PDB entry 8ZHF | electron microscopy, 5.26 A resolution (low resolution: residue-level contacts below are approximate; hydrogen-bond / salt-bridge calls are withheld) | chains B and U of the 18 polymer chains in the assembly

[Chain B]
Name: Spike glycoprotein, Fibritin, Expression Tag
Source organism: Severe acute respiratory syndrome coronavirus 2
UniProtKB: chimeric construct of P0DTC2, A0A346FJN8: residues 11-1208 from P0DTC2 (SPIKE_SARS2) positions 11-1208 (same numbers); residues 1211-1237 from A0A346FJN8 positions 458-484 (UniProt number = residue number - 753)
Amino-acid sequence (1278 residues; each row starts with the number of its first residue):
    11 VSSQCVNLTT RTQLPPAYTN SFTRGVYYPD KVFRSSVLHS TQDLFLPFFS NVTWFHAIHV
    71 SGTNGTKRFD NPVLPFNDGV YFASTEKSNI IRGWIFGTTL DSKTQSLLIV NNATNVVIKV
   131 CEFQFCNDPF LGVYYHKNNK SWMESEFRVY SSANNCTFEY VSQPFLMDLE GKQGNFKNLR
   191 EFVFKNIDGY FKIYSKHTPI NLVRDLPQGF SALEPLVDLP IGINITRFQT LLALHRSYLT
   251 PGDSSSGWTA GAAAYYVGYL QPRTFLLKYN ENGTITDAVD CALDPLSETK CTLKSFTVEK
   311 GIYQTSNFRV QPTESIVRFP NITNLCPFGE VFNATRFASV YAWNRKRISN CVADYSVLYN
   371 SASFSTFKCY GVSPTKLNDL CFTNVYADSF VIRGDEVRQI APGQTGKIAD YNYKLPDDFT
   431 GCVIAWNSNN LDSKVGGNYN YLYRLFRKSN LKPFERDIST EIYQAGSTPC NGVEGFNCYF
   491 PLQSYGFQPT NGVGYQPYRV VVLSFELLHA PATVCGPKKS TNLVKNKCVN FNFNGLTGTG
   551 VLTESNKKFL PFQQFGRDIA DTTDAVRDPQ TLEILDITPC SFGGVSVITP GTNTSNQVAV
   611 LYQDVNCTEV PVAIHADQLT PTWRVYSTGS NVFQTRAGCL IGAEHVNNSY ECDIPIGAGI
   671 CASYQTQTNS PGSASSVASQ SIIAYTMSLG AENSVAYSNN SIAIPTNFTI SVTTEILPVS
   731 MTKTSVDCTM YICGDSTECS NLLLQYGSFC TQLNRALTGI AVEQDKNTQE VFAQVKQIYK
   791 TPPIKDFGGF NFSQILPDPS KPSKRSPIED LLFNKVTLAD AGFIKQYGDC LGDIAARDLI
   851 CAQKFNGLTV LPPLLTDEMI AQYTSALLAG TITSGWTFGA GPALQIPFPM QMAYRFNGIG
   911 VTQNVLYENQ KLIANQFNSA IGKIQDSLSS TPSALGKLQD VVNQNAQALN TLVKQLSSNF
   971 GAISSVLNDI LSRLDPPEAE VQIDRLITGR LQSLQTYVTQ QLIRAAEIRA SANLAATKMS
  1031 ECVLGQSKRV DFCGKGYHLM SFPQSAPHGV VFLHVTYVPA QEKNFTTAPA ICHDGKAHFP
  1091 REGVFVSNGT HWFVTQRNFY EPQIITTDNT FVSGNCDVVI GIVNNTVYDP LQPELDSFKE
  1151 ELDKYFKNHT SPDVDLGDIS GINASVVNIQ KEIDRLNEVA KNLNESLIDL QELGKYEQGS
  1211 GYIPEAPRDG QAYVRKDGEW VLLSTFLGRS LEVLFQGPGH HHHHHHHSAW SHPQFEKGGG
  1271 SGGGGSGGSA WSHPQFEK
Disordered / not traced: 11-13, 71-75, 471-491, 618-640, 677-688, 828-851, 941-943, 1147-1288
Construct notes: conflict Gly682 (Arg in P0DTC2), Ser683 (Arg in P0DTC2), Ser685 (Arg in P0DTC2), Pro817 (Phe in P0DTC2), Pro892 (Ala in P0DTC2), Pro899 (Ala in P0DTC2), Pro942 (Ala in P0DTC2); variant Pro986 (Lys in P0DTC2), Pro987 (Val in P0DTC2); linker (1209-1210)
Cystine bridges: Cys15-Cys136, Cys131-Cys166, Cys291-Cys301, Cys336-Cys361, Cys379-Cys432, Cys391-Cys525, Cys538-Cys590, Cys617-Cys649, Cys662-Cys671, Cys738-Cys760, Cys743-Cys749, Cys1032-Cys1043, Cys1082-Cys1126
Glycans and other covalent adducts: N-acetylglucosamine (NAG) linked to Asn61, Asn122, Asn165, Asn234, Asn282, Asn331, Asn343, Asn616, Asn657, Asn709, Asn717, Asn801, Asn1074, Asn1098, Asn1134
Swiss-Prot annotation at these positions:
  - region: Asn280 to Cys301 (Putative superantigen), Arg403 to Asp405 (Integrin-binding motif), Asn448 to Phe456 (Immunodominant HLA epitope recognized by the CD8+), Pro681, Ala684 (Putative superantigen), Ser816 to Tyr837 (Fusion peptide 1), Lys835 to Phe855 (Fusion peptide 2), Asp1163 to Glu1202 (Heptad repeat 2)
  - site: Arg815, Ser816 (Cleavage)
  - glycosylation: Asn17 (N-linked (GlcNAc...) (complex) asparagine), Asn61 (N-linked (GlcNAc...) (hybrid) asparagine), Asn74 (N-linked (GlcNAc...) (complex) asparagine), Asn122 (N-linked (GlcNAc...) (hybrid) asparagine), Asn149 (N-linked (GlcNAc...) (complex) asparagine), Asn165 (N-linked (GlcNAc...) (complex) asparagine), Asn234 (N-linked (GlcNAc...) (high mannose) asparagine), Asn282 (N-linked (GlcNAc...) (complex) asparagine), Thr323 (O-linked (GalNAc) threonine), Ser325 (O-linked (HexNAc...) serine), Asn331 (N-linked (GlcNAc...) (complex) asparagine), Asn343 (N-linked (GlcNAc...) (complex) asparagine), Asn603 (N-linked (GlcNAc...) (hybrid) asparagine), Asn616 (N-linked (GlcNAc...) (complex) asparagine), Asn657 (N-linked (GlcNAc...) (complex) asparagine), Thr676 (O-linked (GlcNAc...) threonine), Thr678 (O-linked (GlcNAc...) threonine), Asn709 (N-linked (GlcNAc...) (high mannose) asparagine), Asn717 (N-linked (GlcNAc...) (hybrid) asparagine), Asn801 (N-linked (GlcNAc...) (hybrid) asparagine) and 6 more in UniProt
Reported in the primary citation:
  - mutagenesis - S371L, S373P, S375F: decreased binding to R1-26
  - mutagenesis - S371L/S375F, S371L/S373P, S373P/S375F: abolished binding to R1-26

[Chain U]
Name: Light chain of R1-26 Fab
Source organism: Homo sapiens
Notes: antibody fragment or engineered binder
Amino-acid sequence (240 residues; row label = number of the first residue in the row; numbers below 1 keep their minus sign (Met-16 is residue -16)):
   -16 MGWSCIILFL VATATGVNFM LTQPHSVSES PGKTVTISCT GSSGSIASNY VQWYQQRPGS
    44 APTTVIYEDN QRPSGVPDRF SGSIDSSSNS ASLTISGLKT EDEADYYCQS YDSSNWVFGG
   104 GTQLTVLGTK LTVLGQPKAA PSVTLFPPSS EELQANKATL VCLISDFYPG AVTVAWKADS
   164 SPVKAGVETT TPSKQSNNKY AASSYLSLTP EQWKSHRSYS CQVTHEGSTV EKTVAPTECS
Disordered / not traced: -16 to 0, 111-117, 222-223
Cystine bridges: Cys22-Cys91, Cys145-Cys204

[Interface between chain B and chain U]
Pairs across the interface - 5 pairs, chain B then chain U:
  Lys444(B) - Glu209(U)
  Val445(B) - Ala154(U)
  Gly502(B) - His8(U)
  Tyr505(B) - Ser9(U)
  Tyr505(B) - Glu12(U)
Other interface residues (no listed pair), chain B (5 interface residues in all): Gly446
Other interface residues (no listed pair), chain U (7 interface residues in all): Val10, Pro152

[Overview]
Chain B and chain U form an interface of 5 and 7 residues respectively. N-acetylglucosamine is covalently
linked to Asn61(B), Asn122(B), Asn165(B), Asn234(B), Asn282(B) and Asn331(B) and 9 more. The paper reports
that S371L, S373P and S375F of chain B reduce binding to R1-26; S371L/S375F, S371L/S373P and S373P/S375F of
chain B abolish binding to R1-26.
Chain B is Spike glycoprotein, Fibritin, Expression Tag (Severe acute respiratory syndrome coronavirus 2) and
chain U is Light chain of R1-26 Fab (Homo sapiens); the structure, SARS-CoV-2 spike trimer (6P) in complex
with R1-26 Fab, head-to-head aggregate, was determined by electron microscopy together with 8ZHD and 8ZHE from
the same study.
